PDB entry 3ELQ | X-ray diffraction, 2.00 A resolution | chains A and B

Chain A (and B):
Protein: Arylsulfate sulfotransferase
Source organism: Escherichia coli
Notes: EC 2.8.2.22; chain B of this document is another copy of the same molecule, construct and numbering; everything in this record applies to it too
Reference sequence: B3HTA9 (B3HTA9_ECOLX); residues 1-571 here correspond to UniProt positions 28-598 (UniProt number = residue number + 27)
Chain sequence (571 residues; numbered 1 to 571; the number before each row is that of its first residue):
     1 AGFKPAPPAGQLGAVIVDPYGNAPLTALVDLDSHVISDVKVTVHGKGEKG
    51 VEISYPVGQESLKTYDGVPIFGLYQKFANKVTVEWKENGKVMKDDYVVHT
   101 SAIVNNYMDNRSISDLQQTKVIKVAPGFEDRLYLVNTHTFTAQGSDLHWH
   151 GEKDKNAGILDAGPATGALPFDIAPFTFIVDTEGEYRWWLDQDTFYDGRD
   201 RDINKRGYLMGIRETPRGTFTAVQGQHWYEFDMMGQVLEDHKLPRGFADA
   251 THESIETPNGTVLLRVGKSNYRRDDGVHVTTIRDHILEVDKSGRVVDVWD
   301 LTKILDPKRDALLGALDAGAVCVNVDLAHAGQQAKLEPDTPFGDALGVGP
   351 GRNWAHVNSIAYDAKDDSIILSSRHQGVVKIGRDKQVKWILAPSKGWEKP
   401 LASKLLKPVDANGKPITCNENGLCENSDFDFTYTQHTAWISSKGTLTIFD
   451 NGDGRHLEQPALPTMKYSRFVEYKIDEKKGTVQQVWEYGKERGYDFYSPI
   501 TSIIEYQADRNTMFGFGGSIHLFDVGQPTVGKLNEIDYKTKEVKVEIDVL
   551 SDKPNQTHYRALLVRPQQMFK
Not modelled in the structure: 321-327 (chain B: 322-326)
Disulfide bonds: C418-C424
From the paper describing this entry:
  - binding site for sulfate ion: H252, H356, N358, R374, H436, T501, Y559
  - catalytic residues: H436
  - catalytic residues: H252, H356, R374 (proposed by the authors, not directly observed)
  - mutagenesis - H252L, H356L, R374L: decreased catalytic activity
  - mutagenesis - H436L: abolished expression
  - mutagenesis - Y96F, Y208F, Y208F/Y559F, Y559F: unchanged catalytic activity

How chain A and chain B interact:
Contacting residue pairs (63):
  A1(A) - D161(B)
  A1(A) - G163(B)
  Y20(A) - R245(B)
  L28(A) - R245(B)
  D30(A) - R245(B)  salt bridge
  D32(A) - R272(B)  salt bridge
  D32(A) - H278(B)  salt bridge
  S33(A) - N270(B)
  S33(A) - Y271(B)
  S33(A) - R272(B)  hydrogen bond (side chain-backbone)
  H34(A) - R272(B)
  E60(A) - R294(B)  salt bridge
  E60(A) - V295(B)
  E60(A) - V296(B)
  K63(A) - V295(B)
  K63(A) - D297(B)  salt bridge
  K63(A) - V298(B)
  T64(A) - P244(B)
  T64(A) - R245(B)
  T64(A) - R294(B)
  T64(A) - V295(B)  hydrogen bond (side chain-backbone)
  Y65(A) - R245(B)  hydrogen bond (backbone-side chain)
  D66(A) - R245(B)  hydrogen bond (backbone-side chain)
  D66(A) - G246(B)
  D66(A) - K268(B)  salt bridge
  R217(A) - D290(B)
  R217(A) - S292(B)  hydrogen bond
  R217(A) - R294(B)
  E230(A) - S292(B)  hydrogen bond
  L238(A) - H241(B)  hydrogen bond (backbone-side chain)
  L238(A) - S292(B)
  E239(A) - K291(B)
  E239(A) - S292(B)
  H241(A) - L238(B)
  P244(A) - T64(B)
  R245(A) - Y20(B)
  R245(A) - L28(B)
  R245(A) - D30(B)  salt bridge
  R245(A) - Y65(B)  hydrogen bond (side chain-backbone)
  R245(A) - D66(B)  hydrogen bond (side chain-backbone)
  G246(A) - D66(B)
  K268(A) - D66(B)  salt bridge
  N270(A) - S33(B)
  Y271(A) - S33(B)
  R272(A) - D32(B)  salt bridge
  R272(A) - S33(B)  hydrogen bond (backbone-side chain)
  R272(A) - H34(B)
  H278(A) - D32(B)  salt bridge
  D290(A) - R217(B)
  K291(A) - E239(B)
  K291(A) - K291(B)
  S292(A) - R217(B)  hydrogen bond
  S292(A) - E230(B)  hydrogen bond
  S292(A) - L238(B)
  S292(A) - E239(B)
  R294(A) - E60(B)  salt bridge
  R294(A) - T64(B)
  R294(A) - R217(B)
  V295(A) - E60(B)
  V295(A) - K63(B)
  V295(A) - T64(B)  hydrogen bond (backbone-side chain)
  D297(A) - K63(B)  salt bridge
  K571(A) - R294(B)  hydrogen bond (backbone-side chain)
Interface residues without a listed pair, chain A (40 interface residues in all): H150, D161, A162, G163, T219, F247, V296, V298
Interface residues without a listed pair, chain B (41 interface residues in all): A1, G2, K153, A162, T219, F247, K571

Overview:
Chain A and chain B form an interface of 40 and 41 residues respectively; the contacts include 14 hydrogen
bonds and 12 salt bridges. Among the polar pairs are D30(A)-R245(B), D32(A)-R272(B) and D32(A)-H278(B). From
the paper: catalytic residues H436(A), H252(A) and H356(A) among others; H252L, H356L and R374L of chain A
reduce catalytic activity; 8 substitutions were tested in all.
Both chains are Arylsulfate sulfotransferase (Escherichia coli). Entry 3ELQ (Crystal structure of a bacterial
arylsulfate sulfotransferase) was determined by X-ray diffraction together with 3ETS and 3ETT from the same
study.
